Entry 6PEJ (X-ray diffraction, 2.00 A resolution); this record covers chains A and B of the 4 polymer chains in the assembly.

== Chain A (and B) ==
Molecule: Sorbitol dehydrogenase (L-iditol 2-dehydrogenase)
Organism: Sinorhizobium meliloti 1021
Notes: EC 1.1.1.14; chain B of this document is another copy of the same molecule, construct and numbering; everything in this record applies to it too
UniProt: Q92N06 (Q92N06_RHIME); numbering as in UniProt (aligned over 1-257)
Chain sequence (291 residues; row label = number of the first residue in the row; numbers below 1 keep their minus sign (Met-33 is residue -33)):
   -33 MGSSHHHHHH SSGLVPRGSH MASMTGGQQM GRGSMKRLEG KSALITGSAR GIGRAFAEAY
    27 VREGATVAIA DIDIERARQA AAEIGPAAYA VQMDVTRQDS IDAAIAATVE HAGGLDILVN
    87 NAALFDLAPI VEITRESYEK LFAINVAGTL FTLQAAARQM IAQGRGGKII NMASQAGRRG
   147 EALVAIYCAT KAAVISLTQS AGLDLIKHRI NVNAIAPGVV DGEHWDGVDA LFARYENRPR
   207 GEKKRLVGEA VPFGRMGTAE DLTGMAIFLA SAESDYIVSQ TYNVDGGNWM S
Not modelled in the structure: -33 to 0
Differences from the reference sequence: initiating methionine (-33); expression tag (-32 to 0)
Residues lining bound ligands: sorbitol (SOR): Phe91, Ser140, Gln141, Ala142, Arg145, Glu147, Val150, Tyr153, Gly184, Val185, His190, Trp191, Phe198, Val213
Reported in the primary citation:
  - catalytic residues: Ser140, Tyr153, Lys157 (proposed by the authors, not directly observed)
  - catalytic residues: Asn111
  - binding site for sorbitol: Gln141, Glu147, Tyr153, Gly184, His190
  - conformationally variable residues (helix shift): His190, Trp191

== Interface between chain A and chain B ==
Contacting residue pairs (72; chain A residue first):
  Met1(A) - Met1(B)  hydrophobic
  Arg3(A) - Met1(B)
  Arg3(A) - Glu239(B)  salt bridge
  Arg144(A) - Ser257(B)  hydrogen bond (side chain-backbone)
  Gln165(A) - Met256(B)
  Leu169(A) - Pro218(B)  hydrophobic
  Leu169(A) - Met256(B)  hydrophobic
  Ile172(A) - Pro218(B)
  Ile172(A) - Phe219(B)  hydrophobic
  Val217(A) - Tyr242(B)
  Pro218(A) - Leu169(B)  hydrophobic
  Pro218(A) - Ile172(B)
  Phe219(A) - Ile172(B)  hydrophobic
  Phe219(A) - Asp241(B)
  Phe219(A) - Tyr242(B)  hydrophobic
  Arg221(A) - Tyr242(B)  hydrogen bond (backbone-side chain)
  Met222(A) - Tyr242(B)
  Gly223(A) - Tyr242(B)  hydrogen bond (backbone-side chain)
  Asp227(A) - Tyr242(B)
  Gly230(A) - Phe234(B)
  Gly230(A) - Glu239(B)
  Met231(A) - Phe234(B)  hydrophobic
  Met231(A) - Ile243(B)  hydrophobic
  Met231(A) - Tyr248(B)  hydrophobic
  Phe234(A) - Gly230(B)
  Phe234(A) - Met231(B)  hydrophobic
  Phe234(A) - Phe234(B)  hydrophobic
  Glu239(A) - Arg3(B)  salt bridge
  Glu239(A) - Gly230(B)
  Asp241(A) - Phe219(B)
  Tyr242(A) - Val217(B)
  Tyr242(A) - Phe219(B)  hydrophobic
  Tyr242(A) - Arg221(B)  hydrogen bond (side chain-backbone)
  Tyr242(A) - Met222(B)
  Tyr242(A) - Gly223(B)  hydrogen bond (side chain-backbone)
  Tyr242(A) - Asp227(B)
  Tyr242(A) - Asp251(B)
  Tyr242(A) - Gly252(B)  hydrogen bond (backbone-backbone)
  Ile243(A) - Met231(B)  hydrophobic
  Ile243(A) - Val250(B)  hydrophobic
  Val244(A) - Gly252(B)
  Val244(A) - Gly253(B)
  Ser245(A) - Met256(B)
  Gln246(A) - Asn249(B)  hydrogen bond
  Gln246(A) - Asp251(B)
  Gln246(A) - Trp255(B)  hydrogen bond (side chain-backbone)
  Gln246(A) - Met256(B)
  Gln246(A) - Ser257(B)  hydrogen bond (side chain-backbone)
  Thr247(A) - Ser257(B)  hydrogen bond (backbone-backbone)
  Tyr248(A) - Met231(B)  hydrophobic
  Tyr248(A) - Tyr248(B)  hydrophobic
  Tyr248(A) - Asn249(B)  hydrogen bond (side chain-backbone)
  Tyr248(A) - Val250(B)
  Asn249(A) - Gln246(B)  hydrogen bond
  Asn249(A) - Tyr248(B)  hydrogen bond (backbone-side chain)
  Val250(A) - Tyr242(B)
  Val250(A) - Ile243(B)  hydrophobic
  Val250(A) - Tyr248(B)
  Asp251(A) - Tyr242(B)
  Asp251(A) - Gln246(B)  hydrogen bond
  Gly252(A) - Tyr242(B)  hydrogen bond (backbone-backbone)
  Gly252(A) - Val244(B)
  Gly253(A) - Val244(B)
  Trp255(A) - Gln246(B)  hydrogen bond (backbone-side chain)
  Met256(A) - Gln165(B)
  Met256(A) - Leu169(B)  hydrophobic
  Met256(A) - Ser245(B)
  Met256(A) - Gln246(B)
  Ser257(A) - Arg144(B)  hydrogen bond (backbone-side chain)
  Ser257(A) - Gln246(B)  hydrogen bond (backbone-side chain)
  Ser257(A) - Thr247(B)  hydrogen bond (backbone-backbone)
  Ser257(A) - Ser257(B)
Interface residues without a listed pair, chain A (35 interface residues in all): Val185, Ile233
Interface residues without a listed pair, chain B (35 interface residues in all): Val185, Ile233

== Summary ==
Chain A and chain B each contribute 35 residues to their interface, with 19 hydrogen bonds and 2 salt bridges.
Polar pairs include Arg3(A)-Glu239(B), Arg144(A)-Ser257(B) and Arg221(A)-Tyr242(B). Ligands of chain A:
sorbitol. From the paper: catalytic residues Ser140(A), Tyr153(A) and Lys157(A) among others; a binding site
for sorbitol at Gln141(A), Glu147(A) and Tyr153(A) among others.
Chain A and chain B are both Sorbitol dehydrogenase (L-iditol 2-dehydrogenase) (Sinorhizobium meliloti 1021);
the structure, Structure of sorbitol dehydrogenase from Sinorhizobium meliloti 1021 bound to sorbitol, was
determined by X-ray diffraction, deposited together with 6PEI.
